PDB entry 8JXX | electron microscopy, 3.06 A resolution | chains R and B of the 5 polymer chains in the assembly

== Chain R ==
Protein: Histamine H4 receptor
Source organism: Homo sapiens
UniProt: Q9H3N8 (HRH4_HUMAN); residue numbers follow UniProt; this construct covers 1-390
Chain sequence (390 residues; each row starts with the number of its first residue):
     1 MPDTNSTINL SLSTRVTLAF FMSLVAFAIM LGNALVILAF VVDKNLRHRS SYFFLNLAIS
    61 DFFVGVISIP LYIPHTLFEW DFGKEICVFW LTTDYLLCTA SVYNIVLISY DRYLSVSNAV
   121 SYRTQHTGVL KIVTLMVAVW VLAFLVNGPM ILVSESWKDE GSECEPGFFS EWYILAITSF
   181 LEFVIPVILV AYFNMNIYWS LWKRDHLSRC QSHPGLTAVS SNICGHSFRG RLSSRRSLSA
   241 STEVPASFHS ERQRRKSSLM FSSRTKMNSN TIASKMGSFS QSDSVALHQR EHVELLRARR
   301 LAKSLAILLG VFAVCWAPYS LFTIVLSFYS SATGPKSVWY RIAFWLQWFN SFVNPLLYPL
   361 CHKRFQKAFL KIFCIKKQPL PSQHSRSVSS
Not modelled in the structure: 1-13, 158-162, 204-292, 332-335, 373-390
Cystine bridges: Cys87-Cys164
Small-molecule neighbours: Clobenpropit (VCL; 3-(1H-imidazol-4-yl)propyl N'-[(4-chlorophenyl)methyl]carbamimidothioate): Asp94, Tyr95, Cys98, Thr99, Asn147, Leu175, Thr178, Ser179, Glu182, Trp316, Tyr319, Thr323, Phe344, Gln347, Trp348
Swiss-Prot annotation at these positions:
  - glycosylation (N-linked (GlcNAc...) asparagine): Asn5, Asn9
What the authors report for this chain:
  - binding site for Clobenpropit: Asp94, Thr99, Glu182, Tyr319, Phe344, Trp348
  - mutagenesis - E182A, E182Q: decreased signaling in response to Clobenpropit
  - mutagenesis - D94A, D94N, W348A: abolished binding to JNJ7777120

== Chain B ==
Protein: Guanine nucleotide-binding protein G(i) subunit alpha-1
Source organism: Homo sapiens
UniProt: P63096 (GNAI1_HUMAN); residue numbers follow UniProt; this construct covers 1-354
Chain sequence (354 residues; numbered 1 to 354; the number before each row is that of its first residue):
     1 MGCTLSAEDK AAVERSKMID RNLREDGEKA AREVKLLLLG AGESGKSTIV KQMKIIHEAG
    61 YSEEECKQYK AVVYSNTIQS IIAIIRAMGR LKIDFGDSAR ADDARQLFVL AGAAEEGFMT
   121 AELAGVIKRL WKDSGVQACF NRSREYQLND SAAYYLNDLD RIAQPNYIPT QQDVLRTRVK
   181 TTGIVETHFT FKDLHFKMFD VGAQRSERKK WIHCFEGVTA IIFCVALSDY DLVLAEDEEM
   241 NRMHESMKLF DSICNNKWFT DTSIILFLNK KDLFEEKIKK SPLTICYPEY AGSNTYEEAA
   301 AYIQCQFEDL NKRKDTKEIY THFTCSTDTK NVQFVFDAVT DVIIKNNLKD CGLF
Not modelled in the structure: 1-2, 55-181, 235-239, 354
Differences from the reference sequence: engineered mutation Ala203 (Gly in P63096), Ser326 (Ala in P63096)
Swiss-Prot annotation at these positions:
  - region: Lys35 to Thr48 (G1 motif), Asp173 to Thr181 (G2 motif), Phe196 to Gly202, Gln204, Arg205 (G3 motif), Ile265 to Asp272 (G4 motif), Thr324, Cys325, Thr327 to Thr329 (G5 motif)
  - binding site (GTP): Glu43 to Thr48, Ser151, Leu175 to Thr181, Asp200 to Gly202, Gln204, Asn269 to Asp272
  - binding site (Mg(2+)): Ser47, Thr181
  - modified residue: Arg178 (ADP-ribosylarginine), Gln204 (Deamidated glutamine), Cys351 (ADP-ribosylcysteine)
  - lipidation: Gly2 (N-myristoyl glycine), Cys3 (S-palmitoyl cysteine)
  - natural variant: Gly40 (G40C: In NEDHISB; G40R: In NEDHISB), Gly45 (G45D: In NEDHISB), Thr48 (T48I: In NEDHISB; T48K: In NEDHISB), Gln52 (Q52P: In NEDHISB), Ser75 (deletion: In NEDHISB; uncertain significance), Gln172 (deletion: In NEDHISB), Asp173 (D173V: In NEDHISB), Glu186 to Phe189 (deletion: In NEDHISB; uncertain significance), Cys224 (C224Y: In NEDHISB), Lys270 (K270N: In NEDHISB; K270R: In NEDHISB), Asp272 (D272G: In NEDHISB), Val332 (V332E: In NEDHISB; uncertain significance)
  - mutagenesis: Gly42 (G42R: Abolishes switch to an activated conformation and dissociation from beta and gamma subunits upon GTP binding. Abolishes interaction with RGS family members), Glu116 (E116L: Enhances interaction (inactive GDP-bound) with RGS14), Gln147 (Q147L: Enhances interaction (inactive GDP-bound) with RGS14), Glu245 (E245L: Enhances interaction (inactive GDP-bound) with RGS14)

== How chain R and chain B interact ==
Contacting residue pairs (16; chain R residue first):
  Ser115(R) - Asn347(B)  hydrogen bond
  Val116(R) - Ile344(B)
  Ala119(R) - Ile343(B)  hydrophobic
  Val120(R) - Lys192(B)
  Arg123(R) - Arg32(B)
  Arg123(R) - Val34(B)
  Arg123(R) - Ile343(B)
  Thr124(R) - Arg32(B)
  Leu201(R) - Leu348(B)  hydrophobic
  Val293(R) - Asp315(B)
  Arg297(R) - Asp315(B)
  Arg297(R) - Lys345(B)
  Leu301(R) - Leu353(B)
  Ser304(R) - Leu353(B)
  Cys361(R) - Gly352(B)
  Lys363(R) - Asp350(B)
Also at the interface, not in a pair above, chain R (18 interface residues in all): Arg112, His126, Ile197, Leu305, His362
Also at the interface, not in a pair above, chain B (22 interface residues in all): Ala31, Glu33, Asp193, Leu194, Lys314, Glu318, Phe336, Thr340, Lys349, Cys351

== Overview ==
18 residues of chain R and 22 residues of chain B are in contact; the contacts include 1 hydrogen bond. The
hydrogen-bonded pair is Ser115(R)-Asn347(B). From the paper: a binding site for Clobenpropit at Asp94(R),
Thr99(R) and Glu182(R) among others; D94A, D94N and W348A of chain R abolish binding to JNJ7777120; 5
substitutions were tested in all.
Chain R is Histamine H4 receptor and chain B is Guanine nucleotide-binding protein G(i) subunit alpha-1, both
from Homo sapiens; the structure, Clobenpropit-bound H4R/Gi complex, was determined by electron microscopy
together with 8JXT, 8JXV and 8JXW from the same study.
